PDB entry 6ZIG | electron microscopy, 42.20 A resolution (very low resolution: no residue pairs are listed; an interface is given only as per-side residue counts) | chains 5 and 6 of the 33 polymer chains in the assembly

# Chain 5 (and 6)
Protein: Distal tail protein
From: Lactococcus phage p2
Notes: chain 6 of this document is another copy of the same molecule, construct and numbering; everything in this record applies to it too
UniProt: D3WAD3 (DIT_BPLP2); residues 1-298 here = UniProt positions 1-298
Chain sequence (298 residues; row label = number of the first residue in the row):
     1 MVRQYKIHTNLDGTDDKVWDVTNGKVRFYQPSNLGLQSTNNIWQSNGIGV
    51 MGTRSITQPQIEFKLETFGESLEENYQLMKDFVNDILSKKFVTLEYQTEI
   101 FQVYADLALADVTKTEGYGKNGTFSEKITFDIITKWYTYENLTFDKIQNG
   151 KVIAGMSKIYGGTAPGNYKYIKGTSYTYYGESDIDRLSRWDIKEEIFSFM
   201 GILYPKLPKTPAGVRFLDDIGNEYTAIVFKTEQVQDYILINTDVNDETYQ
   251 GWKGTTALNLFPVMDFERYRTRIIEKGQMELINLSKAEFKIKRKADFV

# How chain 5 and chain 6 interact
At this resolution (42 A) residue pairs are not listed: 5 residues of chain 5 and 5 of chain 6 lie at the interface.

# Overview
The chain 5/chain 6 interface involves 5 residues from each chain.
Chain 5 and chain 6 are both Distal tail protein (Lactococcus phage p2); the structure, Topological model of
the p2 virion baseplate in activated conformation (closed Tal trimer), was determined by electron microscopy
together with 6ZIH and 6ZJJ from the same study.
